PDB entry 9O38 | electron microscopy, 3.00 A resolution | chains B and C of the 6 polymer chains in the assembly

# Chain B
Molecule: Taste receptor type 1 member 3, Guanine nucleotide-binding protein G(s) subunit alpha isoforms short
Source organism: Homo sapiens
Notes: EC 3.6.5.-
UniProtKB: chimeric construct of Q7RTX0, P63092: residues -850 to -19 from Q7RTX0 (TS1R3_HUMAN) positions 21-852 (UniProt number = residue number + 871); residues 2-61 from P63092 positions 5-64 (UniProt number = residue number + 3); residues 70-225 from P63092 positions 204-359 (UniProt number = residue number + 134)
Amino-acid sequence (1128 residues; numbered -877 to 250; the number before each row is that of its first residue; numbers below 1 keep their minus sign (Met-877 is residue -877)):
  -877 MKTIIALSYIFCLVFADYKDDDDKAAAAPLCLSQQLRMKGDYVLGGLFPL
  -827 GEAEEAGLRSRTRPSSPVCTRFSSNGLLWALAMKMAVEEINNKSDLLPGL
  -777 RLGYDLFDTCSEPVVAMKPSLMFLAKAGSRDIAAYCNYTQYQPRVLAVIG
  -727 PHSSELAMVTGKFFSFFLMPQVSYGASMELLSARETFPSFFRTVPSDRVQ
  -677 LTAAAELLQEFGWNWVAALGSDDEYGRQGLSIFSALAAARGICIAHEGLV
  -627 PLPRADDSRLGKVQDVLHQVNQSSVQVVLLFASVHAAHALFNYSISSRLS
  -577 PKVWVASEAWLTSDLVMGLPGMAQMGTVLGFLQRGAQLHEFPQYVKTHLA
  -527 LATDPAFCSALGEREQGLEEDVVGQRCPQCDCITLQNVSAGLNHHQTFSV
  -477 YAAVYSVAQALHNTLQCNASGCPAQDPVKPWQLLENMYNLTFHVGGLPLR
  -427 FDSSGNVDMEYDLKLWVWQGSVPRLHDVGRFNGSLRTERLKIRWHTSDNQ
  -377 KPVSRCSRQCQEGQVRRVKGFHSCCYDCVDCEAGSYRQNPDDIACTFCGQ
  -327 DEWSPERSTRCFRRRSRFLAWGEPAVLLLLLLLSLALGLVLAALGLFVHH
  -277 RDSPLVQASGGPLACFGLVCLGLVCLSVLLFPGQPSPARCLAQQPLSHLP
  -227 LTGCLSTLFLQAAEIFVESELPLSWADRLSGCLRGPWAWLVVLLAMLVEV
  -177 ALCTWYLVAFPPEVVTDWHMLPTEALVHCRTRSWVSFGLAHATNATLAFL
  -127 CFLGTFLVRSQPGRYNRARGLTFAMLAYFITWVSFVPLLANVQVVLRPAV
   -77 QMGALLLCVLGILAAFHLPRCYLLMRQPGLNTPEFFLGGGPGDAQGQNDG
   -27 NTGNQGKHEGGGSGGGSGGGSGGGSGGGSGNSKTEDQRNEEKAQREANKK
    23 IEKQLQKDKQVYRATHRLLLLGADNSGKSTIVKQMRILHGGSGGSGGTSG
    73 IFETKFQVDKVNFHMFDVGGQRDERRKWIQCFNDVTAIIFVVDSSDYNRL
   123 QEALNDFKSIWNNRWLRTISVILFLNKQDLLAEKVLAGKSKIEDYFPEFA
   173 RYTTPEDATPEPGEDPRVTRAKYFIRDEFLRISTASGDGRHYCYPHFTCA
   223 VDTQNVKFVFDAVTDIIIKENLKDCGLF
Unresolved in the structure: -877 to 6, 65-70
Differences from the reference sequence: expression tag (-877 to -851, 226-250); conflict Arg-114 (Cys757 in Q7RTX0), Asp46 (Gly49 in P63092), Asn47 (Glu50 in P63092), Asp115 (Ala249 in P63092), Asp118 (Ser252 in P63092), Asp128 (Leu272 in P63092); linker (-18 to 1, 62-69)
UniProt features mapped onto this chain:
  - region: Ile-335 to Glu-326 (Required for brazzein responsiveness)
  - glycosylation (N-linked (GlcNAc...) asparagine): Asn-786, Asn-741, Asn-607, Asn-586, Asn-491, Asn-460, Asn-439, Asn-396

# Chain C
Molecule: Guanine nucleotide-binding protein G(I)/G(S)/G(T) subunit beta-1
Source organism: Homo sapiens
UniProtKB: P62873 (GBB1_HUMAN); residues 1-340 here = UniProt positions 1-340
Amino-acid sequence (340 residues; row label = number of the first residue in the row):
     1 MSELDQLRQEAEQLKNQIRDARKACADATLSQITNNIDPVGRIQMRTRRT
    51 LRGHLAKIYAMHWGTDSRLLVSASQDGKLIIWDSYTTNKVHAIPLRSSWV
   101 MTCAYAPSGNYVACGGLDNICSIYNLKTREGNVRVSRELAGHTGYLSCCR
   151 FLDDNQIVTSSGDTTCALWDIETGQQTTTFTGHTGDVMSLSLAPDTRLFV
   201 SGACDASAKLWDVREGMCRQTFTGHESDINAICFFPNGNAFATGSDDATC
   251 RLFDLRADQELMTYSHDNIICGITSVSFSKSGRLLLAGYDDFNCNVWDAL
   301 KADRAGVLAGHDNRVSCLGVTDDGMAVATGSWDSFLKIWN
Unresolved in the structure: 1
UniProt features mapped onto this chain:
  - modified residue: Ser2 (N-acetylserine), His266 (Phosphohistidine)
  - natural variant: Leu30 (L30F: In MRD42; uncertain significance), Arg52 (R52G: In MRD42), Gly64 (G64V: In MRD42), Asp76 (D76E: In MRD42; D76G: In MRD42), Gly77 (G77S: In MRD42), Lys78 (K78R: In MRD42), Ile80 (I80N: In MRD42; I80T: In MRD42), His91 (H91R: In MRD42; uncertain significance), Ala92 (A92T: In MRD42), Pro94 (P94S: In MRD42), Leu95 (L95P: In MRD42), Arg96 (R96L: In MRD42), 5 further natural variant entries in UniProt

# Chain B / chain C interface
Contacting residue pairs (58; chain B residue first):
  Glu13(B) with Thr86(C); Asn88(C), hydrogen bond
  Gln16(B) with Asp83(C), hydrogen bond; Thr86(C), hydrogen bond; Asn88(C), hydrogen bond; Val90(C)
  Asn20(B) with Asn88(C), hydrogen bond; Lys89(C), hydrogen bond
  Ile23(B) with Lys89(C); Ala92(C), hydrophobic
  Glu24(B) with Lys89(C), salt bridge
  Leu27(B) with Gly53(C); Lys78(C)
  Asp30(B) with Lys78(C), salt bridge
  Lys31(B) with Leu55(C)
  Tyr34(B) with Leu55(C), hydrophobic; Ala56(C); Asp76(C)
  Gly72(B) with Leu117(C)
  Ile73(B) with Trp99(C); Leu117(C), hydrophobic
  Phe88(B) with Trp99(C), hydrophobic
  Gly92(B) with Asn119(C); Thr143(C)
  Gln93(B) with Leu117(C), hydrogen bond (side chain-backbone); Asn119(C), hydrogen bond; Gly144(C); Tyr145(C), hydrogen bond (side chain-backbone)
  Arg94(B) with Gly162(C), hydrogen bond (side chain-backbone); Asp163(C); Thr164(C); Asp186(C), salt bridge
  Arg98(B) with Cys204(C), hydrogen bond (side chain-backbone); Asp228(C), salt bridge
  Lys99(B) with Tyr145(C); Met188(C); Cys204(C); Asp228(C), salt bridge; Asn230(C), hydrogen bond; Asp246(C), salt bridge
  Trp100(B) with Met101(C), hydrophobic; Leu117(C), hydrophobic; Tyr145(C)
  Gln102(B) with Arg314(C), hydrogen bond; Trp332(C)
  Cys103(B) with Lys57(C), hydrogen bond (backbone-side chain); Tyr59(C); Gln75(C); Met101(C), hydrophobic
  Phe104(B) with Trp99(C), hydrophobic; Leu117(C), hydrophobic
  Asn105(B) with Lys57(C), hydrogen bond; Trp332(C)
  Asp106(B) with Lys57(C), salt bridge
  Arg136(B) with Asp290(C)
  Trp137(B) with Asp290(C); Arg314(C); Trp332(C), hydrophobic
Also at the interface, not in a pair above, chain B (31 interface residues in all): Arg17, Ala19, Glu75, Val90, Glu96, Val107
Also at the interface, not in a pair above, chain C (37 interface residues in all): Ile80, Ser97, Ser98, Gly185

# Summary
The interface between chain B and chain C involves 31 residues on one side and 37 on the other, with 15
hydrogen bonds and 7 salt bridges. Among the polar pairs are Glu24(B)-Lys89(C), Asp30(B)-Lys78(C) and
Arg94(B)-Asp186(C).
Chain B is Taste receptor type 1 member 3, Guanine nucleotide-binding protein G(s) subunit alpha isoforms
short and chain C is Guanine nucleotide-binding protein G(I)/G(S)/G(T) subunit beta-1, both from Homo sapiens;
the structure, Transmembrane domains of the human sweet receptor (TAS1R2 + TAS1R3) from Class 3 particles
(rigidly fitted ..., was determined by electron microscopy, deposited together with 9NOR, 9NOS, 9NOT, 9NOU,
9NOV, 9NOW and 9NOX.
